PDB entry 8G4C | electron microscopy, 3.10 A resolution | chains A and C of the 5 polymer chains in the assembly

[Chain A]
Name: Bacitracin export permease protein BceB
Source organism: Bacillus subtilis subsp. subtilis str. 168
UniProt: O34741 (BCEB_BACSU); residues 1-646 here = UniProt positions 1-646
Amino-acid sequence (646 residues; numbered 1 to 646; the number before each row is that of its first residue):
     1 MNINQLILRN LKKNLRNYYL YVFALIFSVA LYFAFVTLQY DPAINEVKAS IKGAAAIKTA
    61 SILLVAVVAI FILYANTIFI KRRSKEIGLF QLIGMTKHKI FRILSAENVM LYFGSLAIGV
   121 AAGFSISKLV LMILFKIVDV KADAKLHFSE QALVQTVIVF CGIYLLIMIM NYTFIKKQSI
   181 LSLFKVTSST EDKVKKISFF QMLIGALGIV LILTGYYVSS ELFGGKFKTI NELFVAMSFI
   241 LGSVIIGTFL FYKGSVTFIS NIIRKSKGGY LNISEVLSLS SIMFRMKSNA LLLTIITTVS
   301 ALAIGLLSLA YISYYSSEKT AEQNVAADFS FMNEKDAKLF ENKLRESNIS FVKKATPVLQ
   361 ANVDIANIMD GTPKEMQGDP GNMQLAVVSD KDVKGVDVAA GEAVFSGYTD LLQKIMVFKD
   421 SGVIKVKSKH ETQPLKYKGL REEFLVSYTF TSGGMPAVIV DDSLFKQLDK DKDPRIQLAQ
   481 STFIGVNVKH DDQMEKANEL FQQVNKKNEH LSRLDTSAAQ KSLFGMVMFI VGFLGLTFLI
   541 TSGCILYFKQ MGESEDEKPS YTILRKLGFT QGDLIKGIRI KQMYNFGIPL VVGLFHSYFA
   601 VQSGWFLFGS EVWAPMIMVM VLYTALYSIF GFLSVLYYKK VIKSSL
Unresolved in the structure: 186-192
Small-molecule neighbours: 6OU ([(2R)-1-[2-azanylethoxy(oxidanyl)phosphoryl]oxy-3-hexadecanoyloxy-propan-2-yl] (Z)-octadec-9-enoate): Phe27, Leu31, Ile126, Leu129, Val130, Ile133, Lys136, Ile137, Tyr314, Tyr315, Met528, Phe529, Gly532, Phe533, Leu536, Thr537, Ile540

[Chain C]
Name: Bacitracin export ATP-binding protein BceA
Source organism: Bacillus subtilis subsp. subtilis str. 168
UniProt: O34697 (BCEA_BACSU); residues 2-253 here = UniProt positions 2-253
Amino-acid sequence (261 residues; row label = number of the first residue in the row; numbers below 1 keep their minus sign (Met-7 is residue -7)):
    -7 MSGHHHHHHV ILEANKIRKS YGNKLNKQEV LKGIDIHIEK GEFVSIMGAS GSGKTTLLNV
    53 LSSIDQVSHG TIHINGNDMT AMKEKQLAEF RKQHLGFIFQ DYNLLDTLTV KENILLPLSI
   113 TKLSKKEANR KFEEVAKELG IYELRDKYPN EISGGQKQRT SAGRAFIHDP SIIFADEPTG
   173 ALDSKSASDL LNKLSQLNQK RNATIIMVTH DPVAASYCGR VIFIKDGQMY TQLNKGGQDR
   233 QTFFQDIMKT QGVLGGVQHE H
Unresolved in the structure: -7 to 0, 249-253
Differences from the reference sequence: expression tag (-7 to 1)
Small-molecule neighbours:
  - ATP-gamma-S (AGS; phosphothiophosphoric acid-adenylate ester), molecule 1: Tyr13, Val22, Ser42, Gly43, Ser44, Gly45, Lys46, Thr47, Thr48, Asp168
  - ATP-gamma-S (AGS), molecule 2: Gly172, Ala173, Leu174
What the authors report for this chain:
  - binding site for ATP-gamma-S: Tyr13
  - mutagenesis - Y13A: decreased catalytic activity

[Interface between chain A and chain C]
Pairs across the interface (16; chain A residue first):
  Met1(A) - Leu100(C)  hydrophobic
  Met1(A) - Ser111(C)  hydrogen bond (backbone-side chain)
  Arg9(A) - Thr99(C)  hydrogen bond (side chain-backbone)
  Arg9(A) - Leu100(C)
  Arg9(A) - Glu104(C)  salt bridge
  Lys13(A) - Thr99(C)
  Leu89(A) - Asn95(C)
  Leu92(A) - Phe89(C)  hydrophobic
  Leu92(A) - Phe91(C)  hydrophobic
  Ile93(A) - Leu108(C)  hydrophobic
  Ile93(A) - Pro109(C)  hydrophobic
  Gly94(A) - Lys84(C)
  Met95(A) - Ile112(C)  hydrophobic
  Ile180(A) - Ile56(C)  hydrophobic
  Leu181(A) - Ile56(C)  hydrophobic
  Phe184(A) - Phe91(C)  hydrophobic
Interface residues without a listed pair, chain A (15 interface residues in all): Leu6, Phe90, His98, Leu183
Interface residues without a listed pair, chain C (20 interface residues in all): Asn51, Asp57, Lys77, Arg83, Leu97, Asp98, Tyr140, Arg156

[Overview]
The interface between chain A and chain C involves 15 residues on one side and 20 on the other, with 2
hydrogen bonds and 1 salt bridge. Polar pairs include Arg9(A)-Glu104(C), Met1(A)-Ser111(C) and
Arg9(A)-Thr99(C). Bound to chain A: compound 6OU. From the paper: a binding site for ATP-gamma-S at Tyr13(C);
Y13A of chain C reduces catalytic activity.
Chain A is Bacitracin export permease protein BceB and chain C is Bacitracin export ATP-binding protein BceA,
both from Bacillus subtilis subsp. subtilis str. 168; the structure, BceABS ATPgS high res TM, was determined
by electron microscopy (same publication as 8G3A, 8G3B, 8G3F, 8G3L and 8G4D).
